PDB entry 6W9V | X-ray diffraction, 1.95 A resolution | chains G and H of the 4 polymer chains in the assembly

Chain G:
Protein: TCR-alpha chain
From: Homo sapiens
Sequence (204 residues; numbered 0 to 203; the number before each row is that of its first residue; numbering starts at 0):
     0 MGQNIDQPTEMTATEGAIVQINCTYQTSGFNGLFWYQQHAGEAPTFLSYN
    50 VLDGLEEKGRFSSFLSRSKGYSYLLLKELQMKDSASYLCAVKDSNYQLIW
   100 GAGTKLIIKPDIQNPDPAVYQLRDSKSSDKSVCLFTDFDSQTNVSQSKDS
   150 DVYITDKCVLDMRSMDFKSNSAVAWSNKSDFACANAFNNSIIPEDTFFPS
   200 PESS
Disordered / not traced: 0-1, 203
Disulfides: Cys-22/Cys-88, Cys-132/Cys-182

Chain H:
Protein: TCR-beta chain
From: Homo sapiens
Sequence (246 residues; numbered 0 to 245; the number before each row is that of its first residue; numbering starts at 0):
     0 MNAGVTQTPKFQVLKTGQSMTLQCAQDMNHNSMYWYRQDPGMGLRLIYYS
    50 ASEGTTDKGEVPNGYNVSRLNKREFSLRLESAAPSQTSVYFCASSVWTGE
   100 GSGELFFGEGSRLTVLEDLKNVFPPEVAVFEPSEAEISHTQKATLVCLAT
   150 GFYPDHVELSWWVNGKEVHSGVCTDPQPLKEQPALNDSRYALSSRLRVSA
   200 TFWQNPRNHFRCQVQFYGLSENDEWTQDRAKPVTQIVSAEAWGRAD
Disordered / not traced: 0, 245
Disulfides: Cys-23/Cys-91, Cys-146/Cys-211

How chain G and chain H interact:
Pairs across the interface (85; chain G residue first):
  Phe-33(G) / Gly-100(H)
  Phe-33(G) / Ser-101(H)
  Phe-33(G) / Gly-102(H)
  Tyr-35(G) / Glu-103(H)
  Tyr-35(G) / Leu-104(H)  hydrogen bond (side chain-backbone)
  Gln-37(G) / Gln-37(H)  hydrogen bond
  Gln-37(G) / Phe-90(H)
  Glu-41(G) / Phe-90(H)
  Ala-42(G) / Phe-90(H)  hydrophobic
  Ala-42(G) / Phe-106(H)  hydrophobic
  Ala-42(G) / Gly-107(H)
  Pro-43(G) / Phe-106(H)
  Phe-45(G) / Glu-103(H)
  Tyr-48(G) / Ser-101(H)
  Lys-91(G) / Glu-99(H)  hydrogen bond (side chain-backbone)
  Lys-91(G) / Gly-100(H)  hydrogen bond (side chain-backbone)
  Leu-97(G) / Leu-104(H)  hydrophobic
  Trp-99(G) / Tyr-35(H)  hydrogen bond
  Trp-99(G) / Gly-42(H)
  Trp-99(G) / Leu-43(H)
  Trp-99(G) / Leu-104(H)  hydrophobic
  Trp-99(G) / Phe-106(H)  hydrophobic
  Gly-100(G) / Gly-42(H)
  Ala-101(G) / Met-41(H)
  Ala-101(G) / Gly-42(H)
  Asp-115(G) / His-138(H)  salt bridge
  Tyr-119(G) / Ser-132(H)
  Tyr-119(G) / Ala-134(H)
  Tyr-119(G) / Glu-135(H)
  Tyr-119(G) / His-138(H)
  Tyr-119(G) / Thr-139(H)
  Gln-120(G) / Ser-132(H)
  Leu-121(G) / Phe-129(H)
  Leu-121(G) / Glu-130(H)
  Leu-121(G) / Thr-143(H)
  Leu-121(G) / Val-145(H)  hydrophobic
  Arg-122(G) / Phe-129(H)
  Arg-122(G) / Glu-130(H)  hydrogen bond (backbone-backbone)
  Arg-122(G) / Pro-131(H)
  Arg-122(G) / Glu-133(H)
  Ser-124(G) / Val-128(H)
  Ser-124(G) / Phe-129(H)
  Ser-127(G) / Phe-129(H)
  Lys-129(G) / Phe-129(H)
  Lys-129(G) / Leu-147(H)
  Lys-129(G) / Thr-149(H)
  Val-131(G) / Phe-129(H)  hydrophobic
  Val-131(G) / Leu-147(H)  hydrophobic
  Leu-133(G) / Thr-143(H)
  Asp-136(G) / Thr-139(H)
  Asp-136(G) / Arg-196(H)  salt bridge
  Gln-145(G) / Leu-178(H)
  Tyr-152(G) / Leu-178(H)  hydrophobic
  Tyr-152(G) / Glu-180(H)
  Ile-153(G) / Leu-178(H)
  Thr-154(G) / Asp-174(H)
  Thr-154(G) / Ser-192(H)
  Thr-154(G) / Arg-194(H)  hydrogen bond
  Asp-155(G) / Arg-194(H)
  Cys-157(G) / Cys-172(H)  disulfide
  Cys-157(G) / Thr-173(H)
  Cys-157(G) / Arg-194(H)
  Val-158(G) / Cys-172(H)  hydrogen bond (backbone-side chain)
  Leu-159(G) / Gly-170(H)
  Leu-159(G) / Cys-172(H)  hydrophobic
  Leu-159(G) / Arg-196(H)
  Asp-160(G) / Gly-170(H)  hydrogen bond (backbone-backbone)
  Met-161(G) / Lys-141(H)
  Met-161(G) / Arg-196(H)
  Met-161(G) / Val-197(H)
  Met-161(G) / Ser-198(H)
  Arg-162(G) / Ser-169(H)  hydrogen bond (backbone-side chain)
  Met-164(G) / Lys-141(H)
  Met-164(G) / Ser-198(H)
  Phe-166(G) / Lys-141(H)
  Phe-166(G) / Arg-196(H)
  Ser-168(G) / Arg-196(H)  hydrogen bond
  Ser-170(G) / Arg-194(H)  hydrogen bond
  Ala-171(G) / Arg-194(H)
  Val-172(G) / Arg-194(H)
  Trp-174(G) / Leu-147(H)  hydrophobic
  Trp-174(G) / Thr-149(H)
  Trp-174(G) / Ala-190(H)  hydrophobic
  Phe-196(G) / His-138(H)
  Pro-198(G) / Ala-134(H)  hydrophobic
Interface residues without a listed pair, chain G (48 interface residues in all): Asn-30, Leu-87, Asp-123, Thr-135
Interface residues without a listed pair, chain H (48 interface residues in all): Gly-40, Glu-108, Glu-125, Ala-127, Val-171, Arg-243
Disulfides between the chains: Cys-157(G)/Cys-172(H)

In short:
The chain G/chain H interface involves 48 residues from each chain; the contacts include 1 disulfide bond, 12
hydrogen bonds and 2 salt bridges. Among the polar pairs are Asp-115(G)/His-138(H), Asp-136(G)/Arg-196(H) and
Tyr-35(G)/Leu-104(H).
Chain G is TCR-alpha chain and chain H is TCR-beta chain, both from Homo sapiens; the structure, Structure of
human MAIT A-F7 TCR in complex with patient MR1-R9H without ligand, was determined by X-ray diffraction
together with 6W9U from the same study.
